7ASJ - chain A; structure by X-ray diffraction, 1.43 A resolution.

[Chain A]
Name: Carbonic anhydrase 2
From: Homo sapiens
Notes: EC 4.2.1.1
UniProt: P00918 (CAH2_HUMAN); the author numbering skips numbers that UniProt does not, so the offset changes along the chain: 1-125 = UniProt 1-125; 127-261 = UniProt 126-260
Chain sequence (260 residues; numbered 1 to 261; 1 number in that range is skipped by the numbering (no residue carries it; nothing is unmodelled there); the number before each row is that of its first residue):
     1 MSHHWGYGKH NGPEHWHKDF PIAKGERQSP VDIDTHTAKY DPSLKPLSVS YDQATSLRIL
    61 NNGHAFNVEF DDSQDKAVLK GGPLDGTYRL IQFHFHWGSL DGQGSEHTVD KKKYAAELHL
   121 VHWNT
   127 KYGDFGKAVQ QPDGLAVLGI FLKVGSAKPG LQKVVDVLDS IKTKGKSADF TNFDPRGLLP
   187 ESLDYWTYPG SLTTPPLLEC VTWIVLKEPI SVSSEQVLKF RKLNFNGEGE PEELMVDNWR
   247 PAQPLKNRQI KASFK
Disordered / not traced: 1-2
Metal / ion sites: Zn2+: H94, H96, H119 (together with RWH)
Residues lining bound ligands: RWH (3-(3-methyl-3-phenethylureido)benzenesulfonamide): H4, W5, H64, Q92, H94, H96, E106, H119, V121, F131, V135, L141, V143, S197, L198, T199, T200, P201, P202, L204, W209
UniProt features mapped onto this chain:
  - active site: H64 (Proton donor/acceptor)
  - binding site (Zn(2+)): H94, H96, H119
  - binding site (substrate): T199, T200
  - site: Y7 (Fine-tunes the proton-transfer properties of H-64), N62 (Fine-tunes the proton-transfer properties of H-64), N67 (Fine-tunes the proton-transfer properties of H-64), Q92 (Involved in the binding of some activators, including histamine and L-histidine)
  - modified residue: S2 (N-acetylserine), S166 (Phosphoserine), S173 (Phosphoserine)

[In short]
Chain A binds compound RWH. H94, H96 and H119 coordinate Zn2+. UniProt lists active-site residue H64, 3
Zn2+-binding residues and substrate-binding residues T199 and T200.
Chain A is Carbonic anhydrase 2 (Homo sapiens); the structure, Crystal structure for the complex of human
carbonic anhydrase II and 3-(3-methyl-3-phenethylureido)benzenesulfonamide, was determined by X-ray
diffraction, deposited together with 7RNY and 7RNZ.
